5G53 - chains A and C; structure by X-ray diffraction, 3.40 A resolution.

== Chain A ==
Protein: Adenosine receptor A2A
Organism: Homo sapiens
UniProtKB: P29274 (AA2AR_HUMAN); residue numbers follow UniProt; this construct covers 1-308
Chain sequence (314 residues; numbered 1 to 314; the number before each row is that of its first residue):
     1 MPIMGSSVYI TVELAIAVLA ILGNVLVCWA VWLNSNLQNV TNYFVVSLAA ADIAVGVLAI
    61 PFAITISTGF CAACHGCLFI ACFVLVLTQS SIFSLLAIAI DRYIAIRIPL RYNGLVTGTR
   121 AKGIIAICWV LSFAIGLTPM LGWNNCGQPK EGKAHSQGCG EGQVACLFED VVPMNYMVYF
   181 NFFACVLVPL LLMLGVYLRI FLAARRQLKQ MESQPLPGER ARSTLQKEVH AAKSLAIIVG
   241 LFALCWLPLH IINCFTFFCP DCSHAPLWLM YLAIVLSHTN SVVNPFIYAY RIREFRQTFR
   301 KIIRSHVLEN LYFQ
Unresolved in the structure: 1-5, 147-158, 212-223, 313-314
Cystine bridges: Cys71-Cys159, Cys74-Cys146, Cys77-Cys166, Cys259-Cys262
Sequence notes: engineered mutation Ala154 (Asn in P29274); expression tag (309-314)
Small-molecule neighbours: N-ethyl-5'-carboxamido adenosine (NEC): Ala63, Val84, Leu85, Thr88, Gln89, Phe168, Glu169, Met177, Asn181, Cys185, Trp246, Leu249, His250, Asn253, Met270, Ile274, Ser277, His278
Curated features (UniProtKB/Swiss-Prot):
  - binding site (adenosine): Glu169, Asn253, Ser277, His278
From the paper describing this entry:
  - conformationally variable residues (helix shift, side-chain flip): Arg102, Tyr197, Thr224, Leu235, Ile238, Tyr288

== Chain C ==
Protein: Engineered domain of human G alpha S long isoform
Organism: Homo sapiens
Notes: fragment: ras domain, residues 26-60 and 847-1037
UniProtKB: chimeric construct of P63092, Q5JWF2: residues 26-60 from P63092 (GNAS2_HUMAN) positions 26-60 (same numbers); residues 204-394 from Q5JWF2 positions 847-1037 (UniProt number = residue number + 643)
Chain sequence (229 residues; numbered 25 to 394; 141 numbers in that range are skipped by the numbering (no residue carries them; nothing is unmodelled there); the number before each row is that of its first residue):
    25 GIEKQLQKDK QVYRATHRLL LLGADNSGKS TIVKQMR
   193 IYHGGSGGSG GTSGIFETKF QVDKVNFHMF DVGGQRDERR KWIQCFNDVT AIIFVVDSSD
   253 YN
   265 RLQEALNDFK SIWNNRWLRT ISVILFLNKQ DLLAEKVLAG KSKIEDYFPE FARYTTPEDA
   325 TPEPGEDPRV TRAKYFIRDE FLRISTASGD GRHYCYPHFT CAVDTENARR IFNDCRDIIQ
   385 RMHLRQYELL
Unresolved in the structure: 25-39, 193-207, 366-368
Sequence notes: expression tag (25); engineered mutation Asp49 (Gly in P63092), Asn50 (Glu in P63092), Asp249 (Ala892 in Q5JWF2), Asp252 (Ser895 in Q5JWF2), Asp272 (Leu915 in Q5JWF2), Ala372 (Ile1015 in Q5JWF2), Ile375 (Val1018 in Q5JWF2); linker (61, 193-203)
Small-molecule neighbours: GDP (guanosine-5'-diphosphate): Ala48, Asp49, Asn50, Ser51, Gly52, Lys53, Ser54, Thr55, Asn292, Lys293, Asp295, Thr364, Cys365
Curated features (UniProtKB/Swiss-Prot):
  - region: Phe219 to Arg228 (G3 motif), Ile288 to Asp295 (G4 motif), Thr364 to Thr369 (G5 motif)
  - binding site (Mg(2+)): Thr204
  - binding site (GTP): Asp223 to Gln227, Asn292 to Asp295, Ala366
  - modified residue: Ser352 (Phosphoserine)
From the paper describing this entry:
  - conformationally variable residues (helix shift): Tyr391

== How chain A and chain C interact ==
Residue-residue contacts (37; chain A residue first):
  Arg102(A) with Tyr391(C)
  Ala105(A) with His387(C); Tyr391(C)
  Ile106(A) with Gln384(C), hydrogen bond (backbone-side chain); His387(C); Leu388(C), hydrophobic
  Arg107(A) with Arg380(C), hydrogen bond (backbone-side chain)
  Ile108(A) with Arg380(C)
  Pro109(A) with Arg380(C); Ile383(C); Gln384(C)
  Leu110(A) with His41(C); Val217(C), hydrophobic; Phe376(C), hydrophobic; Cys379(C); Arg380(C)
  Arg111(A) with Asp215(C), hydrogen bond (side chain-backbone); Val217(C)
  Tyr112(A) with His387(C)
  Ile200(A) with Leu393(C), hydrophobic
  Ala203(A) with Gln384(C)
  Ala204(A) with Leu388(C), hydrophobic
  Gln207(A) with Asp381(C), hydrogen bond (side chain-backbone); Gln384(C), hydrogen bond; Arg385(C)
  Leu208(A) with Leu394(C)
  Gln210(A) with Asp381(C), hydrogen bond
  Met211(A) with Tyr360(C)
  Lys227(A) with Leu394(C)
  Ala231(A) with Leu393(C)
  Leu235(A) with Leu393(C), hydrophobic
  Arg291(A) with Tyr391(C), hydrogen bond (side chain-backbone); Glu392(C); Leu393(C)
  Ile292(A) with Gln390(C)
  Arg293(A) with Glu392(C)
  Arg296(A) with Glu392(C), salt bridge
Other interface residues (no listed pair), chain A (24 interface residues in all): His230
Other interface residues (no listed pair), chain C (21 interface residues in all): Lys216, Phe219, Tyr358
From the paper, about this interface:
  - specific contacts: Arg102(A)-Tyr391(C) (hydrophobic contact), Leu110(A)-His41(C) (hydrophobic contact), Leu110(A)-Val217(C) (hydrophobic contact), Ala231(A)-Leu393(C) (hydrophobic contact), Leu235(A)-Leu393(C) (hydrophobic contact)
  - interface residues, chain A: Leu110(A)
  - interface residues, chain C: Leu393(C), Leu394(C)

== Overview ==
The interface between chain A and chain C involves 24 residues on one side and 21 on the other; the contacts
include 7 hydrogen bonds and 1 salt bridge. Polar pairs include Arg296(A)-Glu392(C), Ile106(A)-Gln384(C) and
Arg107(A)-Arg380(C). The authors report hydrophobic contacts between Arg102(A) and Tyr391(C), Leu110(A) and
His41(C) and Leu110(A) and Val217(C) among others. The paper reports interface residues Leu110(A) and
Leu393(C) among others; conformational variability at Arg102(A), Tyr197(A) and Tyr391(C) among others.
Chain A is Adenosine receptor A2A and chain C is Engineered domain of human G alpha S long isoform, both from
Homo sapiens; the structure, Structure of the adenosine A2A receptor bound to an engineered G protein, was
determined by X-ray diffraction.
